Entry 8I21 (electron microscopy, 6.02 A resolution (low resolution: residue-level contacts below are approximate; hydrogen-bond / salt-bridge calls are withheld)); this record covers chains A and C of the 3 polymer chains in the assembly.

# Chain A
Name: Structural maintenance of chromosomes protein 5
Source organism: Saccharomyces cerevisiae S288C
UniProtKB: Q08204 (SMC5_YEAST); numbering as in UniProt (aligned over 1-1093)
Amino-acid sequence (1093 residues; numbered 1 to 1093; the number before each row is that of its first residue):
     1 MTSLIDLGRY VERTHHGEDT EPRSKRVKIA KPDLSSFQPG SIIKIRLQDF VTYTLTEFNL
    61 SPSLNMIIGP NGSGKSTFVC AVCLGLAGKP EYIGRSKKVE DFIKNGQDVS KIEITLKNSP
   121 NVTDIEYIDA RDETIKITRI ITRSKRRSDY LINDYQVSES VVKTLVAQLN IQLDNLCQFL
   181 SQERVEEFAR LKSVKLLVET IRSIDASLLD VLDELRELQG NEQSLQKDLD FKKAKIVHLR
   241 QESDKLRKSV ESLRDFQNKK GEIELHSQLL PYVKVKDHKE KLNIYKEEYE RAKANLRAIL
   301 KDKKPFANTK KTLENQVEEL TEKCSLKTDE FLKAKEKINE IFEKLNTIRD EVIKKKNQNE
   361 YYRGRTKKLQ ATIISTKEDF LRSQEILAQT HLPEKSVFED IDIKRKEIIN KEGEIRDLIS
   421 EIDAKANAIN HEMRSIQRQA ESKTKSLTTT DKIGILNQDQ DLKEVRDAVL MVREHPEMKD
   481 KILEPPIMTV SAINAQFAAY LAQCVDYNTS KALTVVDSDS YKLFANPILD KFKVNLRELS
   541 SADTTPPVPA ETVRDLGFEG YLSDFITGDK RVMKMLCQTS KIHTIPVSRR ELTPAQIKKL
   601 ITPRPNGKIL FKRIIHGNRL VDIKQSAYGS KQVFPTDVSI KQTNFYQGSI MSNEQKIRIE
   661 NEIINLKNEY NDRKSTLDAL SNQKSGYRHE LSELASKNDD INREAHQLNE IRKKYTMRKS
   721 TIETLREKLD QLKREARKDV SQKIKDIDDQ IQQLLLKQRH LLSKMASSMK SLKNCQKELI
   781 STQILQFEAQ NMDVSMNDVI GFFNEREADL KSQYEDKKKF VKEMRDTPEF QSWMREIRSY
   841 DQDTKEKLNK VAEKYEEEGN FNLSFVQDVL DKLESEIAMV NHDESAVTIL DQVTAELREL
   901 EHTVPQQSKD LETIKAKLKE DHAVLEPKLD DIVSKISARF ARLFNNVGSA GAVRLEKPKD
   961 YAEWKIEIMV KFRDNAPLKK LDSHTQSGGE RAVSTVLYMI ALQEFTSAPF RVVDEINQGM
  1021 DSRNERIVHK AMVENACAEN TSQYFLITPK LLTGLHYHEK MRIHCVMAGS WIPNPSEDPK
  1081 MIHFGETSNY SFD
Disordered / not traced: 1-243, 262-267, 361-746, 892-1093

# Chain C
Name: E3 SUMO-protein ligase MMS21
Source organism: Saccharomyces cerevisiae S288C
Notes: EC 2.3.2.-
UniProtKB: P38632 (NSE2_YEAST); residues 1-267 here = UniProt positions 1-267
Amino-acid sequence (267 residues; numbered 1 to 267; the number before each row is that of its first residue):
     1 MALNDNPIPK SVPLHPKSGK YFHNLHARDL SNIYQQCYKQ IDETINQLVD STSPSTIGIE
    61 EQVADITSTY KLLSTYESES NSFDEHIKDL KKNFKQSSDA CPQIDLSTWD KYRTGELTAP
   121 KLSELYLNMP TPEPATMVNN TDTLKILKVL PYIWNDPTCV IPDLQNPADE DDLQIEGGKI
   181 ELTCPITCKP YEAPLISRKC NHVFDRDGIQ NYLQGYTTRD CPQAACSQVV SMRDFVRDPI
   241 MELRCKIAKM KESQEQDKRS SQAIDVL
Disordered / not traced: 1-2, 256-267

# Interface between chain A and chain C
Residue-residue contacts - 49 pairs, chain A then chain C:
  F306(A) - W109(C)
  T309(A) - P7(C)
  F331(A) - L30(C)
  F342(A) - Q36(C)
  F342(A) - C37(C)
  F342(A) - Q40(C)
  L345(A) - Q40(C)
  L345(A) - T44(C)
  R349(A) - E43(C)
  R349(A) - T44(C)
  R349(A) - Q47(C)
  Q752(A) - T56(C)
  L755(A) - S51(C)
  Q758(A) - L48(C)
  L762(A) - T44(C)
  M765(A) - Q40(C)
  M765(A) - I41(C)
  A766(A) - T69(C)
  M769(A) - Y34(C)
  M769(A) - C37(C)
  K773(A) - Y34(C)
  K773(A) - Y76(C)
  K773(A) - E79(C)
  Q776(A) - R28(C)
  Q776(A) - L30(C)
  K777(A) - F83(C)
  L779(A) - R28(C)
  I780(A) - A27(C)
  I780(A) - R28(C)
  I780(A) - F83(C)
  Q783(A) - H26(C)
  I784(A) - L122(C)
  L785(A) - Y126(C)
  F787(A) - Y21(C)
  F787(A) - F22(C)
  F787(A) - L25(C)
  E788(A) - K121(C)
  E788(A) - L122(C)
  E788(A) - S123(C)
  N791(A) - S18(C)
  M792(A) - I8(C)
  M792(A) - P9(C)
  M792(A) - V12(C)
  S795(A) - V12(C)
  D798(A) - H15(C)
  V799(A) - I104(C)
  F802(A) - I104(C)
  F803(A) - L106(C)
  R806(A) - L106(C)
Also at the interface, not in a pair above, chain A (41 interface residues in all): L313, T328, K335, N346, R759, K770, L772, Q790, V794, M796
Also at the interface, not in a pair above, chain C (40 interface residues in all): P13, I33, Q62, I66, I87

# Summary
The interface between chain A and chain C involves 41 residues on one side and 40 on the other.
Chain A is Structural maintenance of chromosomes protein 5 and chain C is E3 SUMO-protein ligase MMS21, both
from Saccharomyces cerevisiae S288C; the structure, Cryo-EM structure of 6-subunit Smc5/6 arm region, was
determined by electron microscopy, deposited together with 7YLM, 7YMD, 7YQH, 8HQS, 8I13, 8I4U and 6 further
entries.
